PDB entry 5C2G | X-ray diffraction, 2.60 A resolution | chains A and B of the 6 polymer chains in the assembly

[Chain A (and B)]
Protein: Form II RubisCO
Notes: chain B of this document is another copy of the same molecule, construct and numbering; everything in this record applies to it too
Chain sequence (479 residues; each row starts with the number of its first residue; numbers below 1 keep their minus sign (Met-19 is residue -19)):
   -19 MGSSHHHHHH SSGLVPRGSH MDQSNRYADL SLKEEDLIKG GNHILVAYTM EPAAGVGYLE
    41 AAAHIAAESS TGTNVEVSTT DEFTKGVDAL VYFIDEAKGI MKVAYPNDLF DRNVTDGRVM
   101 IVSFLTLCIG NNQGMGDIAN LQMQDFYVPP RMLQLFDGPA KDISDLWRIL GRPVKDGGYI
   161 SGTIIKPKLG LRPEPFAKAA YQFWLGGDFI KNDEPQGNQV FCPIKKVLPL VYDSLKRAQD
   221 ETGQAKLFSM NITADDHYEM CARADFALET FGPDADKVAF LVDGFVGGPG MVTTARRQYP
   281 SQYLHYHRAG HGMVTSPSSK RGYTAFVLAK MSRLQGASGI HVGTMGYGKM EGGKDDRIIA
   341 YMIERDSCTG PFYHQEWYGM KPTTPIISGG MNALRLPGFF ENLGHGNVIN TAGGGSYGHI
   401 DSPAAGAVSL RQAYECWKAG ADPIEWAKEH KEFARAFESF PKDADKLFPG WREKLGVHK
Disordered / not traced: -19 to -3, 459 (chain B: -19 to 2, 457-459)
Modified residues: Lys191 (lysine nz-carboxylic acid; KCX)
Metal / ion sites: Mg2+: Lys191, Asp193, Glu194 (together with 2-carboxyarabinitol-1,5-diphosphate)
Residues lining bound ligands:
  - 2-carboxyarabinitol-1,5-diphosphate (CAP), molecule 1: Glu48, Thr53, Asn54, Asn111
  - 2-carboxyarabinitol-1,5-diphosphate (CAP), molecule 2: Ile164, Lys166, Lys168, Lys191, Asp193, Glu194, His287, Arg288, His291, His321, Gly323, Lys329, Met330, Ser368, Gly369, Gly370, Thr391, Ala392, Gly393, Gly394

[Interface between chain A and chain B]
Pairs across the interface (34; chain A residue first):
  Val94(A) with Glu249(B)
  Thr95(A) with Leu248(B); Glu249(B)
  Asp96(A) with Ala255(B)
  Gly97(A) with Gly252(B)
  Arg98(A) with Asp256(B); Ser281(B), hydrogen bond (side chain-backbone); Gln282(B), hydrogen bond
  Arg131(A) with Pro253(B), hydrogen bond (side chain-backbone); Asp256(B), salt bridge; Lys257(B)
  Gln134(A) with Arg148(B), hydrogen bond (side chain-backbone); Ile149(B)
  Leu135(A) with Asp256(B)
  Arg148(A) with Gln134(B), hydrogen bond (backbone-side chain); Tyr358(B), hydrogen bond (side chain-backbone); Gly359(B)
  Ile149(A) with Gln134(B)
  Val154(A) with Tyr358(B)
  Leu248(A) with Thr95(B)
  Glu249(A) with Val94(B); Thr95(B)
  Gly252(A) with Gly97(B)
  Pro253(A) with Arg131(B), hydrogen bond (backbone-side chain)
  Ala255(A) with Asp96(B)
  Asp256(A) with Arg98(B); Arg131(B), salt bridge; Leu135(B)
  Lys257(A) with Arg131(B)
  Ser281(A) with Arg98(B)
  Gln282(A) with Arg98(B), hydrogen bond
  Tyr358(A) with Arg148(B), hydrogen bond (backbone-side chain); Val154(B)
  Lys361(A) with Lys361(B)
Other interface residues (no listed pair), chain A (26 interface residues in all): Arg92, Asp254, Gly359, Met360
Other interface residues (no listed pair), chain B (27 interface residues in all): Arg92, Leu133, Asp254, Met360

[Summary]
Chain A and chain B form an interface of 26 and 27 residues respectively; the contacts include 9 hydrogen
bonds and 2 salt bridges. Polar pairs include Arg131(A)-Asp256(B), Arg98(A)-Ser281(B) and Arg98(A)-Gln282(B).
Ligands of chain A: 2-carboxyarabinitol-1,5-diphosphate.
Chain A and chain B are both Form II RubisCO; the structure, GWS1B RubisCO: Form II RubisCO derived from
uncultivated Gallionellacea species (CABP-bound), was determined by X-ray diffraction (same publication as
5C2C).
